Entry 7KIT (X-ray diffraction, 2.09 A resolution); this record covers chain A.

== Chain A ==
Name: Peptidoglycan D, D-transpeptidase FtsI
Organism: Pseudomonas aeruginosa (strain ATCC 15692 / DSM 22644 / CIP 104116 / JCM 14847 / LMG 12228 / 1C / PRS 101 / PAO1)
Notes: EC 3.4.16.4
UniProtKB: G3XD46 (FTSI_PSEAE); residues 1-579 here = UniProt positions 1-579
Chain sequence (579 residues; numbered 1 to 579; the number before each row is that of its first residue):
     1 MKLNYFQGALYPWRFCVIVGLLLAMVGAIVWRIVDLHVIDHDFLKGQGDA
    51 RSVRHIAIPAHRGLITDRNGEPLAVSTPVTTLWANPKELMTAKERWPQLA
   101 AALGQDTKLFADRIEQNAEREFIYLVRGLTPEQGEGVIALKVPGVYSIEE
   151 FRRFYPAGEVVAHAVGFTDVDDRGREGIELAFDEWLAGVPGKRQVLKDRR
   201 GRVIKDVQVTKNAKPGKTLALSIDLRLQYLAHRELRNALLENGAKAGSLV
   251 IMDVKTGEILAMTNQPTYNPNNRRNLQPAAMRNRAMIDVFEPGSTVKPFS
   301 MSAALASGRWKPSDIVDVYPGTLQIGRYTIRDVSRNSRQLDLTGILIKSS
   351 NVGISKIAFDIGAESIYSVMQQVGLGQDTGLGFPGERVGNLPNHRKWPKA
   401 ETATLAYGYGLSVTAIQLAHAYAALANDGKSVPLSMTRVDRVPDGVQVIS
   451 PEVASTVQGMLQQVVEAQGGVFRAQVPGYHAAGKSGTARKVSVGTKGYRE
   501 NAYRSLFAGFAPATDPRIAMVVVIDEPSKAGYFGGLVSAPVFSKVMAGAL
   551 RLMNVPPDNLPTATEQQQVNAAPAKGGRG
Unresolved in the structure: 1-55, 197-203, 273-275, 468-470, 491-502, 528-531, 560-579
Curated features (UniProtKB/Swiss-Prot):
  - active site: S294 (Acyl-ester intermediate)
Covalent attachments: open form - WCK 4234 (C8Y) linked to S294
Small-molecule neighbours: open form - WCK 4234 (C8Y; (2S,5R)-1-formyl-5-[(sulfooxy)amino]piperidine-2-carbonitrile): G293, K297, V333, S349, N351, Y409, K484, S485, G486, T487, G534, G535
Reported in the primary citation:
  - binding site for open form - WCK 4234: S294, N351, S485, T487
  - catalytic residues: S294, T487
  - conformationally variable residues (loop rearrangement, order/disorder transition): Y532, F533

== In short ==
Open form - WCK 4234 is covalently linked to S294. UniProt lists active-site residue S294. The paper reports
catalytic residues S294 and T487; a binding site for open form - WCK 4234 at S294, N351 and S485 among others.
Chain A is Peptidoglycan D, D-transpeptidase FtsI (Pseudomonas aeruginosa (strain ATCC 15692 / DSM 22644 / CIP
104116 / JCM 14847 / LMG 12228 / 1C / PRS 101 / PAO1)); the structure, Crystal structure of Pseudomonas
aeruginosa PBP3 in complex with WCK 4234, was determined by X-ray diffraction, deposited together with 7KIS,
7KIV and 7KIW.
